PDB entry 6ES3 | X-ray diffraction, 2.57 A resolution | chains K and F of the 3 polymer chains in the assembly

Chain K:
Name: Homeobox protein CDX-2
From: Homo sapiens
UniProt: Q99626 (CDX2_HUMAN); numbering as in UniProt (aligned over 184-255)
Amino-acid sequence (72 residues; numbered 184 to 255; the number before each row is that of its first residue):
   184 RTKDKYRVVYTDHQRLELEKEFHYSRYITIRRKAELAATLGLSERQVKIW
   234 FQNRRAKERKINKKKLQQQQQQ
Reported in the primary citation:
  - binding site for the 18-nt DNA strand: Arg228, Asn236

Chain F:
Molecule: 18-nt DNA strand
Sequence (18 nucleotides; each row starts with the number of its first residue):
    19 GGAGGTCGTAAAACACAA

Chain K / chain F interface:
Residue-residue contacts (18; chain K residue first):
  Tyr189(K) - DA28(F)  hydrogen bond to the base
  Tyr189(K) - DA29(F)  hydrogen bond to the sugar
  Tyr189(K) - DA30(F)  sugar contact
  Arg190(K) - DA29(F)  base contact
  Arg190(K) - DA30(F)  hydrogen bond to the base
  Arg190(K) - DA31(F)  hydrogen bond to the sugar
  Val192(K) - DA31(F)  sugar contact
  Tyr210(K) - DG23(F)  phosphate contact
  Ile213(K) - DA21(F)  phosphate contact
  Ile213(K) - DG22(F)  phosphate contact
  Lys216(K) - DG22(F)  salt bridge to the phosphate
  Lys231(K) - DG22(F)  phosphate contact
  Gln235(K) - DG23(F)  hydrogen bond to the phosphate
  Gln235(K) - DT24(F)  base contact
  Arg238(K) - DG23(F)  salt bridge to the phosphate
  Arg238(K) - DT24(F)  salt bridge to the phosphate
  Arg242(K) - DT24(F)  salt bridge to the phosphate
  Arg242(K) - DC25(F)  salt bridge to the phosphate

In short:
10 residues of chain K face 9 of chain F across their interface; the contacts include 5 hydrogen bonds and 5
salt bridges. Polar contacts include Tyr189(K)-DA28(F), Arg190(K)-DA30(F) and Tyr189(K)-DA29(F). The paper
reports a binding site for the 18-nt DNA strand at Arg228(K) and Asn236(K).
Chain K is Homeobox protein CDX-2 (Homo sapiens) and chain F is an 18-nt DNA strand; the structure, Structure
of CDX2-DNA(TCG), was determined by X-ray diffraction together with 6ES2 from the same study.
